8EG8 - chains R and J of the 8 polymer chains in the assembly; structure by electron microscopy, 3.30 A resolution.

Chain R:
Molecule: 17-nt RNA strand
Sequence (17 nucleotides; numbered 1 to 17; the number before each row is that of its first residue):
     1 UUUUUUGGCA UAGUUGC
Not modelled in the structure: 1-5
Ion coordination: Mg2+: G16, C17 (shared with Asp-460(J), Asp-462(J), Asp-464(J) of chain J)

Chain J:
Protein: DNA-directed RNA polymerase subunit beta'
Source organism: Escherichia coli
Notes: EC 2.7.7.6
Reference sequence: C3SIA2 (C3SIA2_ECOLX); residues 1-1406 here = UniProt positions 1-1406
Amino-acid sequence (1406 residues; numbered 1 to 1406; the number before each row is that of its first residue):
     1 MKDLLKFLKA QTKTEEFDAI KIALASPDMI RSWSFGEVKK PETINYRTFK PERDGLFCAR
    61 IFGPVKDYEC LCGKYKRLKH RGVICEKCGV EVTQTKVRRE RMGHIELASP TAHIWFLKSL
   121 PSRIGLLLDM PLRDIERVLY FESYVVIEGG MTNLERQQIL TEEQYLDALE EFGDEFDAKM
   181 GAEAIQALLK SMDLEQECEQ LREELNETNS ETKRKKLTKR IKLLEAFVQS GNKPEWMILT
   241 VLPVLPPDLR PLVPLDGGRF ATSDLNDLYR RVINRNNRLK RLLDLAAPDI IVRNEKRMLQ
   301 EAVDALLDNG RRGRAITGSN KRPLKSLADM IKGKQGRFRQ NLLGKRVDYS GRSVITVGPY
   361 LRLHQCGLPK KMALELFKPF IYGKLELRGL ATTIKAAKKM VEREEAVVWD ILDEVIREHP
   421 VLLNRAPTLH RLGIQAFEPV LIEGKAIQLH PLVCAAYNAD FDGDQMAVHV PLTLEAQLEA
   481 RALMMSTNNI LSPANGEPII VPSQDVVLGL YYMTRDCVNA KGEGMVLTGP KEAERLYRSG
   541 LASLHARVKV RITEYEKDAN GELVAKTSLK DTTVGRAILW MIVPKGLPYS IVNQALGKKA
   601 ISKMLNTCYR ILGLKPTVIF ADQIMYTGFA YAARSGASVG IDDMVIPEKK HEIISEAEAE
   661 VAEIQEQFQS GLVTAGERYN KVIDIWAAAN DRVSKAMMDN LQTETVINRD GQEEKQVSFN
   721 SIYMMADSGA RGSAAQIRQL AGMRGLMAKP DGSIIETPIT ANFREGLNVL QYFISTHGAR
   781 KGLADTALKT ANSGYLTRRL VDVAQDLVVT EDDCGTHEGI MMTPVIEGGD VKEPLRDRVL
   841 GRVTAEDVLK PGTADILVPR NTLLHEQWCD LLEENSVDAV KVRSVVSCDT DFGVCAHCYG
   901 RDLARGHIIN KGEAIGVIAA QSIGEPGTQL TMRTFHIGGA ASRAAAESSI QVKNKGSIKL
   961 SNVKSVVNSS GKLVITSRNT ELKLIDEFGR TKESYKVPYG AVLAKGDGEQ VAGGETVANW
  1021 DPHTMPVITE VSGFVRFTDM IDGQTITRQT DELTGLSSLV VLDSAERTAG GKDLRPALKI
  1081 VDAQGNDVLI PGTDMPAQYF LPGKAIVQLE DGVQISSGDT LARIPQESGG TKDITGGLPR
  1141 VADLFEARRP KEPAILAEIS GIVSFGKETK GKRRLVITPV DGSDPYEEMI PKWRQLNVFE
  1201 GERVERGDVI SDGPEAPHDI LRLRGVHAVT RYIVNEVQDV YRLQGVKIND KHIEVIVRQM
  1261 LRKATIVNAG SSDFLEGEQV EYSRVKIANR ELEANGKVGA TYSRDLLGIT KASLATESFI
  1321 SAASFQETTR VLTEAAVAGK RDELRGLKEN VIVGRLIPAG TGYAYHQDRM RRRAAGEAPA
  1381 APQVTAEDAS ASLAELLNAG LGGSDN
Not modelled in the structure: 1-15, 1374-1406
Ion coordination: Zn2+ site 1: Cys-70, Cys-72, Cys-85, Cys-88; Mg2+: Asp-460, Asp-462, Asp-464 (shared with G16(R), C17(R) of chain R); Zn2+ site 2: Cys-814, Cys-888, Cys-895, Cys-898

Interface between chain R and chain J:
Residue-residue contacts (18):
  G7(R) / Val-253(J)  base contact
  G7(R) / Pro-254(J)  base contact
  G8(R) / Leu-255(J)  base contact
  A10(R) / Arg-322(J)  sugar contact
  U11(R) / Arg-322(J)  salt bridge to the phosphate
  G16(R) / Arg-425(J)  hydrogen bond to the sugar
  G16(R) / Ala-426(J)  base contact
  G16(R) / Pro-427(J)  base contact
  G16(R) / Asp-460(J)  phosphate contact
  G16(R) / Asp-462(J)  phosphate contact
  G16(R) / Asp-464(J)  hydrogen bond to the sugar
  C17(R) / Arg-425(J)  hydrogen bond to the sugar
  C17(R) / Pro-427(J)  sugar contact
  C17(R) / Asn-458(J)  hydrogen bond to the sugar
  C17(R) / Asp-460(J)  phosphate contact
  C17(R) / Asp-462(J)  phosphate contact
  C17(R) / Gln-929(J)  phosphate contact
  C17(R) / Met-932(J)  base contact
Other interface residues (no listed pair), chain R (8 interface residues in all): U6, U15
Other interface residues (no listed pair), chain J (16 interface residues in all): Asn-320, Gly-463, Thr-786

In short:
The interface between chain R and chain J involves 8 residues on one side and 16 on the other; the contacts
include 4 hydrogen bonds and 1 salt bridge. Among the polar pairs are G16(R)/Arg-425(J), G16(R)/Asp-464(J) and
C17(R)/Arg-425(J).
Here chain R is a 17-nt RNA strand and chain J is DNA-directed RNA polymerase subunit beta' (Escherichia
coli). Entry 8EG8 (Cryo-EM structure of consensus elemental paused elongation complex with a folded TL) was
determined by electron microscopy (same publication as 8EG7, 8EGB, 8EH8, 8EH9, 8EHA, 8EHF and 8EHI).
